Entry 4BXZ (X-ray diffraction, 4.80 A resolution (low resolution: residue-level contacts below are approximate; hydrogen-bond / salt-bridge calls are withheld)); this record covers chains A and I of the 13 polymer chains in the assembly.

# Chain A
Molecule: DNA-directed RNA polymerase II subunit RPB1
Source organism: Saccharomyces cerevisiae
Notes: EC 2.7.7.6
UniProt: P04050 (RPB1_YEAST); residues 1-1733 here = UniProt positions 1-1733
Amino-acid sequence (1733 residues; numbered 1 to 1733; the number before each row is that of its first residue):
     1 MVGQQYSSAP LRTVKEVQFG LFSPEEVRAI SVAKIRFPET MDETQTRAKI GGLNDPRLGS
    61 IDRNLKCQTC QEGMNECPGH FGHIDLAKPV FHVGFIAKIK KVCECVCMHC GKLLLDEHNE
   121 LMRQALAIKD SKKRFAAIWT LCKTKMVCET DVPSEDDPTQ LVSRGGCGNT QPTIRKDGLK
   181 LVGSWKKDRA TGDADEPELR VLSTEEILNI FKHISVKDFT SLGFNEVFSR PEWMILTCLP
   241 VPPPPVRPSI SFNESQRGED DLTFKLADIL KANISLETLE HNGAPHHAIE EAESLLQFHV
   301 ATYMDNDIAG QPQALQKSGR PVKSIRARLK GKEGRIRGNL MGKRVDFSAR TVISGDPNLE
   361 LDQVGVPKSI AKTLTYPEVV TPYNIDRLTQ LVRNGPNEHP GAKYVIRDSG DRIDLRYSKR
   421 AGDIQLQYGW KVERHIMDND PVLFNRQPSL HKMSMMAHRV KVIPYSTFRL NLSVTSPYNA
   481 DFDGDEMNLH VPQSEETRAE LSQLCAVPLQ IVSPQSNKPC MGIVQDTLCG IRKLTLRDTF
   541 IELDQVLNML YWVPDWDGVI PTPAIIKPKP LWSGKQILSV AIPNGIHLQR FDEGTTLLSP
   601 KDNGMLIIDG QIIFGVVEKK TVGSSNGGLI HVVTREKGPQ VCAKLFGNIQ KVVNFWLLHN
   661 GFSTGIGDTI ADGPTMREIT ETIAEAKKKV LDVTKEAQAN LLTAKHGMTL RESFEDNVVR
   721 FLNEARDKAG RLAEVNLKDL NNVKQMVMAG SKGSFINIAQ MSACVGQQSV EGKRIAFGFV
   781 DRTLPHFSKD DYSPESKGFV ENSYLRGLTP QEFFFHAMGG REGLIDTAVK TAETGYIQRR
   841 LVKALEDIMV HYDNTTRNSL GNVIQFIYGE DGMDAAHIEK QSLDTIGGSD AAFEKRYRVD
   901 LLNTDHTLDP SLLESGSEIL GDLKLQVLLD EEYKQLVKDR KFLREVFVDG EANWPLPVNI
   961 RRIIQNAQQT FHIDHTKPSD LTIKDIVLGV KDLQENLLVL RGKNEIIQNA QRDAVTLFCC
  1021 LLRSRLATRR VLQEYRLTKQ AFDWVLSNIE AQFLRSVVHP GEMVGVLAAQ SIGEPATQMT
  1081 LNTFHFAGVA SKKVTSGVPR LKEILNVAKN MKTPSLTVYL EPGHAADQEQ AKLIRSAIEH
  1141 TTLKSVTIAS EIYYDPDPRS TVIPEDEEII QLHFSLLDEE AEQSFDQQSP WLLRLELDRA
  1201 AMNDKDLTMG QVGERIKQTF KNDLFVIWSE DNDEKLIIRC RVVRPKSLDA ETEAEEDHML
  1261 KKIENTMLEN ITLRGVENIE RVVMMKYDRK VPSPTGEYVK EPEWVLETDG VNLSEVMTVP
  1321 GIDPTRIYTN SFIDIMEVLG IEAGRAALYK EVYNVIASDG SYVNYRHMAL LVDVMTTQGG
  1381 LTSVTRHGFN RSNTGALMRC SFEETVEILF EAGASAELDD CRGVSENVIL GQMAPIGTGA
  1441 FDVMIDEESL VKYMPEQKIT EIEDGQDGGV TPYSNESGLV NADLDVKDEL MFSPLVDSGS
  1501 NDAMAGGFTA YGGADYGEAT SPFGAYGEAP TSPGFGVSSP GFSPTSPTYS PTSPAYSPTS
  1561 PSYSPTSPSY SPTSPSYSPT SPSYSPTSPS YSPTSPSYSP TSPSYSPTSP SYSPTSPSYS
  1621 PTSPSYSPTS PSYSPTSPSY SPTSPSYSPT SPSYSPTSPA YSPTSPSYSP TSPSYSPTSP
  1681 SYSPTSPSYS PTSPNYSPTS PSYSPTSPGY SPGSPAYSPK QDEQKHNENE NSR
Unresolved in the structure: 1, 187-194, 1082-1091, 1177-1186, 1244-1253, 1456-1733
Swiss-Prot annotation at these positions:
  - region: Pro248 to Asp260 (Lid loop), Asn306 to Lys323 (Rudder loop), Pro810 to Glu822 (Bridging helix)
  - binding site (Zn(2+)): Cys67, Cys70, Cys77, His80, Cys107, Cys110, Cys148, Cys167
  - binding site (Mg(2+)): Asp481, Asp483, Asp485
  - modified residue: Thr1471 (Phosphothreonine)
  - cross-link (Glycyl lysine isopeptide (Lys-Gly)): Lys695 (interchain with G-Cter in ubiquitin), Lys1246 (interchain with G-Cter in ubiquitin), Lys1350 (interchain with G-Cter in ubiquitin)
  - natural variant: Ser1653 to Pro1659 (deletion: In strain: A364A)
  - mutagenesis: Lys1246 (K1246R: Impairs ubiquitination during transcription stress)
Ion coordination: Zn2+ site 1 near Cys67 (its only coordinating residue here); Zn2+ site 2: Cys107, Cys110, Cys167
Ligand contacts: Mg2+ (MG): Arg446, Asp481, Asp485

# Chain I
Molecule: DNA-directed RNA polymerase II subunit RPB9
Source organism: Saccharomyces cerevisiae
Notes: EC 2.7.7.6
UniProt: P27999 (RPB9_YEAST); numbering as in UniProt (aligned over 1-122)
Amino-acid sequence (122 residues; row label = number of the first residue in the row):
     1 MTTFRFCRDC NNMLYPREDK ENNRLLFECR TCSYVEEAGS PLVYRHELIT NIGETAGVVQ
    61 DIGSDPTLPR SDRECPKCHS RENVFFQSQQ RRKDTSMVLF FVCLSCSHIF TSDQKNKRTQ
   121 FS
Unresolved in the structure: 1, 121-122
Swiss-Prot annotation at these positions:
  - zinc finger: Cys7 to Cys32 (C4-type), Ser71 to Thr111 (TFIIS-type)
  - binding site (Zn(2+)): Cys7, Cys10, Cys29, Cys32, Cys75, Cys78, Cys103, Cys106
  - modified residue: Ser40 (Phosphoserine)
Ion coordination: Zn2+ site 1: Cys7, Cys10, Cys29, Cys32; Zn2+ site 2: Cys75, Cys78, Cys106

# How chain A and chain I interact
Pairs across the interface - 70 pairs, chain A then chain I:
  Ala697(A) with Met97(I)
  Gln698(A) with Met97(I); Val98(I); Leu99(I); Ser112(I)
  Ala699(A) with Ser112(I); Asp113(I); Gln114(I); Lys115(I)
  Asn700(A) with Ser96(I); Asp113(I); Lys115(I); Asn116(I)
  Thr709(A) with Lys93(I); Asp94(I)
  Leu710(A) with Asp94(I); Ser96(I); Met97(I)
  Arg711(A) with Gln87(I); Ser88(I); Gln90(I); Arg92(I); Lys93(I); Thr95(I); Met97(I)
  Phe714(A) with Met97(I)
  Asp781(A) with Arg91(I)
  Arg782(A) with Thr67(I)
  Ser788(A) with Thr67(I); Pro69(I)
  Lys789(A) with Asp65(I); Thr67(I); Pro69(I)
  Asp790(A) with Phe86(I); Gln87(I)
  Tyr792(A) with Gln87(I)
  Thr1147(A) with Leu48(I); Ile49(I)
  Ile1148(A) with Glu47(I); Leu48(I); Ile49(I)
  Ala1149(A) with Glu47(I)
  Ser1150(A) with Tyr44(I); His46(I)
  Glu1151(A) with Tyr44(I); Arg45(I)
  Ile1152(A) with Leu42(I); Val43(I); Tyr44(I)
  Tyr1153(A) with Pro41(I); Leu42(I)
  Tyr1154(A) with Glu18(I); Asn23(I); Arg24(I); Leu25(I); Pro41(I)
  Pro1156(A) with Asn23(I)
  Pro1190(A) with Glu18(I)
  Trp1191(A) with Glu18(I); Leu25(I); Val43(I)
  Asp1198(A) with Ile49(I)
  Ala1254(A) with Lys20(I)
  Asp1257(A) with Pro16(I); Val43(I)
  Lys1261(A) with Val43(I)
  Glu1264(A) with Tyr44(I); His46(I)
  Leu1268(A) with His46(I); Leu48(I)
Interface residues without a listed pair, chain A (33 interface residues in all): Leu701, Lys1144
Interface residues without a listed pair, chain I (39 interface residues in all): Asp19, Leu68, Gln89

# Overview
33 residues of chain A face 39 of chain I across their interface. Bound to chain A: Mg2+. Curated annotation
(UniProt) lists 8 Zn2+-binding residues, 3 Mg2+-binding residues and one mutagenesis site on chain A; 8
Zn2+-binding residues on chain I.
Here chain A is DNA-directed RNA polymerase II subunit RPB1 and chain I is DNA-directed RNA polymerase II
subunit RPB9, both from Saccharomyces cerevisiae. Entry 4BXZ (RNA Polymerase II-Bye1 complex) was determined
by X-ray diffraction together with 4BXX, 4BY1 and 4BY7 from the same study.
